6LNC - chains M and B of the 11 polymer chains in the assembly; structure by electron microscopy, 3.21 A resolution.

# Chain M
Molecule: Crispr RNA
Source organism: Vibrio cholerae
Sequence (60 nucleotides; numbered 1 to 60; the number before each row is that of its first residue):
     1 CUGAUAACUUCACGGCGGGCUUGAUGUCCGCGUCUACCUGGUGAACUGCC
    51 GAGUAGGUAG

# Chain B
Protein: CRISPR-associated protein Cas7
Source organism: Vibrio cholerae
Amino-acid sequence (354 residues; numbered -1 to 352; the number before each row is that of its first residue; numbers below 1 keep their minus sign (Gly-1 is residue -1)):
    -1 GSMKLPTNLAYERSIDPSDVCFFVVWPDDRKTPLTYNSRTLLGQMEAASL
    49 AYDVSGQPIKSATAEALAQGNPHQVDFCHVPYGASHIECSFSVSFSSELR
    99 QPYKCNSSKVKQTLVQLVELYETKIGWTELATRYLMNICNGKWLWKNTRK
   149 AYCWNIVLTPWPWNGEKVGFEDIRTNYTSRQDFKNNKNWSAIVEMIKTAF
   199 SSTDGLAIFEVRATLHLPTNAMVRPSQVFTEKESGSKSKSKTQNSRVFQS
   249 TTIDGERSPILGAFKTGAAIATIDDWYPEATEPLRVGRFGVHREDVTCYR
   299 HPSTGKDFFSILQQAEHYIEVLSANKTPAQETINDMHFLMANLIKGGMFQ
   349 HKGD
Not modelled in the structure: -1 to 1, 44-69, 230-242, 350-352

# How chain M and chain B interact
Pairs across the interface (36; chain M residue first):
  C34(M) - Tyr101(B)  phosphate contact
  U35(M) - Ala8(B)  base contact
  U35(M) - Tyr9(B)  sugar contact
  U35(M) - Glu10(B)  phosphate contact
  U35(M) - Tyr101(B)  sugar contact
  U35(M) - Met346(B)  base contact
  A36(M) - Glu10(B)  phosphate contact
  A36(M) - Arg11(B)  salt bridge to the phosphate
  A36(M) - Gly345(B)  hydrogen bond to the sugar
  A36(M) - Met346(B)  base contact
  C37(M) - Arg11(B)  salt bridge to the phosphate
  C37(M) - Phe262(B)  phosphate contact
  C37(M) - Arg283(B)  sugar contact
  C37(M) - Lys343(B)  sugar contact
  C38(M) - Trp143(B)  base contact
  C38(M) - Phe262(B)  sugar contact
  C38(M) - Lys263(B)  hydrogen bond to the sugar
  C38(M) - Ala266(B)  sugar contact
  C38(M) - Arg283(B)  salt bridge to the phosphate
  C38(M) - Arg291(B)  hydrogen bond to the sugar
  U39(M) - Gln225(B)  hydrogen bond to the sugar
  U39(M) - Phe227(B)  base contact
  U39(M) - Thr228(B)  base contact
  U39(M) - Gln247(B)  phosphate contact
  U39(M) - Arg291(B)  sugar contact
  G40(M) - Gln225(B)  base contact
  G40(M) - Lys263(B)  salt bridge to the phosphate
  G40(M) - Arg291(B)  salt bridge to the phosphate
  G41(M) - Phe75(B)  base contact
  G41(M) - Lys144(B)  phosphate contact
  G41(M) - Met220(B)  base contact
  G41(M) - Arg222(B)  phosphate contact
  G41(M) - Arg244(B)  hydrogen bond to the base
  G43(M) - Arg147(B)  salt bridge to the phosphate
  G43(M) - Lys148(B)  salt bridge to the phosphate
  A44(M) - Met220(B)  base contact
Also at the interface, not in a pair above, chain B (31 interface residues in all): His77, Lys102, Ser224, Val226, Glu229, Gly344

# Overview
The interface between chain M and chain B involves 10 residues on one side and 31 on the other, with 5
hydrogen bonds and 7 salt bridges. Polar pairs include G41(M)-Arg244(B), A36(M)-Gly345(B) and
C38(M)-Lys263(B).
Here chain M is Crispr RNA and chain B is CRISPR-associated protein Cas7, both from Vibrio cholerae. Entry
6LNC (CryoEM structure of Cascade-TniQ complex) was determined by electron microscopy together with 6LNB from
the same study.
